4AQX - chains A and B of the 6 polymer chains in the assembly; structure by X-ray diffraction, 2.20 A resolution.

== Chain A (and B) ==
Molecule: DNA endonuclease I-crei
Organism: Chlamydomonas reinhardtii
Notes: EC 3.1.-.-; chain B of this document is another copy of the same molecule, construct and numbering; everything in this record applies to it too
UniProt: P05725 (DNE1_CHLRE); residue numbers follow UniProt; this construct covers 2-153
Chain sequence (152 residues; row label = number of the first residue in the row):
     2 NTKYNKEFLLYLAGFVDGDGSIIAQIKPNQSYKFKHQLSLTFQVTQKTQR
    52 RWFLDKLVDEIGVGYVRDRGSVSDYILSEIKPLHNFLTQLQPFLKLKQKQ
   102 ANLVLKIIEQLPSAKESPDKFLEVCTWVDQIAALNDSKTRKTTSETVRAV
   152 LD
UniProt features mapped onto this chain:
  - region (Interaction with DNA): Gln26 to Gln38, Gln44 to Gln47, Arg68 to Arg70, Ser138 to Thr143
  - binding site (Mg(2+)): Gly19, Asp20
Bound ions: Mg2+ site 1: Gly19 (shared with Asp20(B) of chain B; 1 residue of chain D; 1 residue of chain E); Mg2+ site 2: Asp20 (shared with Asp20(B) of chain B; 1 residue of chain C; 1 residue of chain D; 1 residue of chain E; 1 residue of chain F)
From the paper describing this entry:
  - conformationally variable residues: Val73
  - binding site for the 14-nt DNA strand: Val73
  - mutagenesis - V73A (10-fold): increased catalytic activity on endogenous methylated locus
  - mutagenesis - V73A: unchanged catalytic activity on unmethylated extrachromosomal ADCY9t

== How chain A and chain B interact ==
Residue-residue contacts (42):
  Lys7(A) - Glu8(B)  salt bridge
  Glu8(A) - Leu11(B)
  Leu11(A) - Glu8(B)
  Leu11(A) - Leu11(B)  hydrophobic
  Leu11(A) - Tyr12(B)
  Tyr12(A) - Leu11(B)
  Tyr12(A) - Ala14(B)
  Tyr12(A) - Gly15(B)
  Tyr12(A) - Asp18(B)  hydrogen bond
  Tyr12(A) - Phe94(B)
  Tyr12(A) - Lys96(B)
  Ala14(A) - Tyr12(B)
  Gly15(A) - Tyr12(B)
  Gly15(A) - Gly15(B)
  Gly15(A) - Phe16(B)
  Phe16(A) - Gly15(B)
  Phe16(A) - Phe16(B)
  Phe16(A) - Asp18(B)
  Phe16(A) - Gly19(B)
  Phe16(A) - Leu97(B)  hydrophobic
  Asp18(A) - Tyr12(B)  hydrogen bond
  Asp18(A) - Phe16(B)
  Gly19(A) - Phe16(B)
  Gly19(A) - Asp20(B)
  Asp20(A) - Gly19(B)
  Asp20(A) - Asp20(B)
  Gln47(A) - Leu97(B)
  Lys48(A) - Asp137(B)  salt bridge
  Gln50(A) - Asp137(B)
  Arg51(A) - Leu97(B)
  Arg51(A) - Asp137(B)  salt bridge
  Trp53(A) - Leu97(B)  hydrophobic
  Phe54(A) - Leu97(B)  hydrophobic
  Phe94(A) - Tyr12(B)
  Lys96(A) - Tyr12(B)
  Lys96(A) - Phe54(B)
  Leu97(A) - Phe16(B)  hydrophobic
  Leu97(A) - Gln47(B)
  Leu97(A) - Trp53(B)  hydrophobic
  Leu97(A) - Phe54(B)  hydrophobic
  Asp137(A) - Lys48(B)
  Asp137(A) - Arg51(B)  salt bridge
Other interface residues (no listed pair), chain B (19 interface residues in all): Gln50

== In short ==
20 residues of chain A face 19 of chain B across their interface; the contacts include 2 hydrogen bonds and 4
salt bridges. Polar contacts include Lys7(A)-Glu8(B), Lys48(A)-Asp137(B) and Arg51(A)-Asp137(B). From the
paper: a binding site for the 14-nt DNA strand at Val73(A); V73A of chain A increases catalytic activity on
endogenous methylated locus.
Chain A and chain B are both DNA endonuclease I-crei (Chlamydomonas reinhardtii); the structure, Crystal
structure of I-CreI complexed with its target methylated at position plus 2 (in the b ..., was determined by
X-ray diffraction, deposited together with 4AQU.
